2HDN - chains A and B; structure by X-ray diffraction, 2.80 A resolution.

[Chain A]
Molecule: Elongation factor EF-Tu
Organism: Escherichia coli
Notes: fragment: EF-Tu fragment, residues 8-44
Reference sequence: P0A6N1 (EFTU_ECOLI); residue numbers follow UniProt; this construct covers 8-44
Sequence (37 residues; numbered 8 to 44; the number before each row is that of its first residue):
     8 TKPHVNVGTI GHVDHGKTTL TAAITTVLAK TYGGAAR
Not modelled in the structure: 41-44
Metal / ion sites: Mg2+: Thr25 (together with GDP, tetracycline)
Residues lining bound ligands: GDP (guanosine-5'-diphosphate): His19, Val20, Asp21, His22, Gly23, Lys24, Thr25, Thr26

[Chain B]
Molecule: Elongation factor EF-Tu
Organism: Escherichia coli
Notes: fragment: EF-Tu fragment, residues 59-393
Reference sequence: P0A6N1 (EFTU_ECOLI); numbering as in UniProt (aligned over 59-393)
Sequence (335 residues; each row starts with the number of its first residue):
    59 GITINTSHVE YDTPTRHYAH VDCPGHADYV KNMITGAAQM DGAILVVAAT DGPMPQTREH
   119 ILLGRQVGVP YIIVFLNKCD MVDDEELLEL VEMEVRELLS QYDFPGDDTP IVRGSALKAL
   179 EGDAEWEAKI LELAGFLDSY IPEPERAIDK PFLLPIEDVF SISGRGTVVT GRVERGIIKV
   239 GEEVEIVGIK ETQKSTCTGV EMFRKLLDEG RAGENVGVLL RGIKREEIER GQVLAKPGTI
   299 KPHTKFESEV YILSKDEGGR HTPFFKGYRP QFYFRTTDVT GTIELPEGVE MVMPGDNIKM
   359 VVTLIHPIAM DDGLRFAIRE GGRTVGAGVV AKVLG
Differences from the reference sequence: variant Gly393 (Ser in P0A6N1)
Residues lining bound ligands:
  - GDP (guanosine-5'-diphosphate): Asn135, Lys136, Asp138, Met139, Ser173, Ala174, Leu175
  - tetracycline (TAC): Thr64, Ser65, Asp80, Cys81, Pro82

[Chain A / chain B interface]
Contacting residue pairs (87):
  Lys9(A) with Asp70(B), salt bridge; Thr71(B), hydrogen bond (side chain-backbone); Pro72(B); Thr73(B); Arg74(B)
  Pro10(A) with Thr73(B); Arg74(B); His75(B), hydrogen bond (backbone-backbone); Glu201(B)
  His11(A) with His75(B); Ala77(B); Pro202(B)
  Val12(A) with Arg74(B); His75(B), hydrogen bond (backbone-backbone); Tyr76(B); Ala77(B), hydrogen bond (backbone-backbone); Asp99(B); Pro202(B)
  Asn13(A) with Ala77(B); Gln97(B); Met98(B); Asp99(B), hydrogen bond (backbone-side chain); Gly100(B), hydrogen bond (backbone-backbone)
  Val14(A) with Tyr69(B); Ala77(B), hydrogen bond (backbone-backbone); His78(B); Val79(B), hydrogen bond (backbone-backbone); Gly100(B); Ile199(B), hydrophobic
  Gly15(A) with Val79(B); Gly100(B); Ala101(B); Ile102(B), hydrogen bond (backbone-backbone)
  Thr16(A) with His78(B); Val79(B), hydrogen bond (backbone-backbone); Asp80(B), hydrogen bond; Tyr87(B), hydrogen bond (backbone-side chain); Ile102(B)
  Ile17(A) with Ala101(B), hydrophobic; Ile102(B), hydrogen bond (backbone-backbone); Leu103(B), hydrophobic; Val104(B), hydrogen bond (backbone-backbone); His118(B)
  Gly18(A) with Leu103(B); Val104(B); His118(B), hydrogen bond (backbone-side chain)
  His19(A) with Met112(B); Pro113(B); Gln114(B), hydrogen bond (side chain-backbone); Thr115(B)
  Val20(A) with Gln114(B), hydrogen bond (backbone-side chain)
  Asp21(A) with Lys136(B), hydrogen bond (backbone-side chain)
  His22(A) with Val104(B); Val105(B); Ala106(B), hydrogen bond (side chain-backbone); Asp109(B), salt bridge; Gly110(B); Met112(B); Asn135(B), hydrogen bond (backbone-side chain)
  Gly23(A) with Asn135(B)
  Lys24(A) with Asp80(B); Tyr87(B)
  Thr25(A) with Asp80(B), hydrogen bond
  Thr26(A) with Ala174(B); Leu175(B)
  Leu27(A) with Val104(B), hydrophobic; Phe133(B), hydrophobic; Ala174(B); Ile188(B), hydrophobic
  Thr28(A) with His78(B), hydrogen bond; Asp80(B)
  Ala29(A) with Leu178(B), hydrophobic
  Ala30(A) with Ala174(B); Leu178(B), hydrophobic
  Ile31(A) with Tyr69(B); Ile188(B), hydrophobic
  Thr32(A) with Val67(B)
  Thr33(A) with Leu178(B)
  Val34(A) with Glu185(B); Ile188(B), hydrophobic; Leu189(B), hydrophobic
  Leu35(A) with Tyr69(B), hydrophobic; Asp70(B); Leu189(B), hydrophobic
  Lys37(A) with Glu185(B), salt bridge
  Tyr39(A) with Pro72(B), hydrophobic; Leu189(B), hydrophobic
Other interface residues (no listed pair), chain A (30 interface residues in all): Thr38
Other interface residues (no listed pair), chain B (50 interface residues in all): Glu68, Cys81, Ala177, Gly180, Leu191, Ala192, Leu195

[In short]
30 residues of chain A and 50 residues of chain B are in contact, with 22 hydrogen bonds and 3 salt bridges.
Among the polar pairs are Lys9(A)-Asp70(B), His22(A)-Asp109(B) and Lys37(A)-Glu185(B). GDP is bound between
chain A and chain B. Ligands of chain B: tetracycline.
Chain A is Elongation factor EF-Tu and chain B is Elongation factor EF-Tu, both from Escherichia coli; the
structure, Trypsin-modified Elongation Factor Tu in complex with tetracycline at 2.8 Angstrom resolution, was
determined by X-ray diffraction together with 2HCJ from the same study.
